Entry 9NE7 (electron microscopy, 3.53 A resolution); this record covers chains A and D of the 6 polymer chains in the assembly.

[Chain A]
Name: DNA polymerase epsilon catalytic subunit A
Source organism: Homo sapiens
Notes: EC 2.7.7.7, 3.1.11.-
UniProt: Q07864 (DPOE1_HUMAN); residue numbers follow UniProt; this construct covers 1-1200
Chain sequence (1200 residues; numbered 1 to 1200; the number before each row is that of its first residue):
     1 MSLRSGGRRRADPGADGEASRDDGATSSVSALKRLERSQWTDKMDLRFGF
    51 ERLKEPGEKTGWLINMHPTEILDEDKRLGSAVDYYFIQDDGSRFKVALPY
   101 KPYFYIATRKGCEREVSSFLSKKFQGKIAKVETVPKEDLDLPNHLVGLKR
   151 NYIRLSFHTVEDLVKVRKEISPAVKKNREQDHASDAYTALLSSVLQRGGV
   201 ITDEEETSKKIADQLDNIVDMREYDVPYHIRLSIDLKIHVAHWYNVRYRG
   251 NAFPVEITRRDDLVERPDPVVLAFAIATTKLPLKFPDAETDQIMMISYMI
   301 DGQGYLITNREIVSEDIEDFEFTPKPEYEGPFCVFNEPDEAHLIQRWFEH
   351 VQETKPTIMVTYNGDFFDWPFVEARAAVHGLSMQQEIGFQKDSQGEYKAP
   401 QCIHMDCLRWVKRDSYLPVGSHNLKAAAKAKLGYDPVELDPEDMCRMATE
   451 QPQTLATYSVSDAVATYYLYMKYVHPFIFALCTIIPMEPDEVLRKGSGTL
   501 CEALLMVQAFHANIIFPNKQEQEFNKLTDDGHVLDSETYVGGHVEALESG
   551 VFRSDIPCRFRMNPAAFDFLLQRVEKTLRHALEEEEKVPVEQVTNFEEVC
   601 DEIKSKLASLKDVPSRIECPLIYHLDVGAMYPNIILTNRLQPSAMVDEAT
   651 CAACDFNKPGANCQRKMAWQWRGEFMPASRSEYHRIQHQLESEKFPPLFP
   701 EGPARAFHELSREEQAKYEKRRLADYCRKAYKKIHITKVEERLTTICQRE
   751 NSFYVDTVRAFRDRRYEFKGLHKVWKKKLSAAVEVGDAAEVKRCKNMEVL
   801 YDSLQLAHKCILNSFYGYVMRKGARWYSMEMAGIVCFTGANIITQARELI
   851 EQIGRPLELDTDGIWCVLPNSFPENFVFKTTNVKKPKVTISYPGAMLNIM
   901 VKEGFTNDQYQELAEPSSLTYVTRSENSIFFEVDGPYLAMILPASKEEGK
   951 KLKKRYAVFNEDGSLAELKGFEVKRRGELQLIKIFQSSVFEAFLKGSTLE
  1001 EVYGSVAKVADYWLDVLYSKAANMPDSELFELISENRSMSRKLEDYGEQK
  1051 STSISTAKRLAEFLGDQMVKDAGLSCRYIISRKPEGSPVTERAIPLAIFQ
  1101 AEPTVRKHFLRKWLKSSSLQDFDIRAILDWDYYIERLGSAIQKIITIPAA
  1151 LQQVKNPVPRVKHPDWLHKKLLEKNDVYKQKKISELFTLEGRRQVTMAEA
Disordered / not traced: 1-28, 182-212, 1198-1200
Differences from the reference sequence: conflict Ala-275 (Asp in Q07864), Ala-277 (Glu in Q07864)
Bound ions: 4Fe-4S cluster Fe: Cys-651, Cys-654, Cys-663, Cys-747
Small-molecule neighbours: 4Fe-4S cluster (SF4): Leu-145, Cys-651, Cys-654, Phe-656, Asn-657, Cys-663, Gln-664, Thr-745, Cys-747, Arg-749
Swiss-Prot annotation at these positions:
  - modified residue: Ser-1184 (Phosphoserine)
  - natural variant: Ala-189 (A189T: Found in a colorectal sample), Arg-231 (R231H: Found in a colorectal sample), Pro-286 (P286H: Found in a colorectal sample; P286R: Found in a colorectal sample), Phe-367 (F367S: Found in a colorectal sample), Val-411 (V411L: In CRCS12; uncertain significance), Leu-424 (L424V: In CRCS12), Pro-436 (P436R: Found in a colorectal sample), Tyr-458 (Y458F: In CRCS12; uncertain significance), Ser-459 (S459F: Found in a colorectal sample), Arg-762 (R762W: Found in a colorectal sample), Lys-777 (K777N: Found in a colorectal sample), Ala-1007 (A1007P: In IMAGEI; uncertain significance), 1 further natural variant entry in UniProt
Reported in the primary citation:
  - binding site for the 33-nt DNA strand: Lys-733, Arg-975, Arg-976
  - binding site for the 47-nt DNA strand: Arg-975
  - disease-associated variants - P286K, P286R: decreased catalytic activity (citing earlier work)

[Chain D]
Name: Proliferating cell nuclear antigen
Source organism: Homo sapiens
UniProt: P12004 (PCNA_HUMAN); residues 1-261 here = UniProt positions 1-261
Chain sequence (261 residues; numbered 1 to 261; the number before each row is that of its first residue):
     1 MFEARLVQGSILKKVLEALKDLINEACWDISSSGVNLQSMDSSHVSLVQL
    51 TLRSEGFDTYRCDRNLAMGVNLTSMSKILKCAGNEDIITLRAEDNADTLA
   101 LVFEAPNQEKVSDYEMKLMDLDVEQLGIPEQEYSCVVKMPSGEFARICRD
   151 LSHIGDAVVISCAKDGVKFSASGELGNGNIKLSQTSNVDKEEEAVTIEMN
   201 EPVQLTFALRYLNFFTKATPLSSTVTLSMSADVPLVVEYKIADMGHLKYY
   251 LAPKIEDEEGS
Swiss-Prot annotation at these positions:
  - DNA-binding region: Arg-61 to Lys-80
  - modified residue: Lys-14 (N6-acetyllysine), Lys-77 (N6-acetyllysine), Lys-80 (N6-acetyllysine), Tyr-211 (Phosphotyrosine), Lys-248 (N6-acetyllysine)
  - cross-link (Glycyl lysine isopeptide (Lys-Gly)): Lys-164 (interchain with G-Cter in SUMO2), Lys-254 (interchain with G-Cter in SUMO2)
  - natural variant: Ser-228 (S228I: In ATLD2)
  - mutagenesis: Lys-13 (K13R: Inhibits acetylation, recruitment to DNA damage sites, inducible ubiquitination and protein degradation, DNA replication and repair synthesis efficiencies, but homotrimer formation, nuclear ...), Lys-14 (K14R: Inhibits acetylation, recruitment to DNA damage sites, inducible ubiquitination and protein degradation, DNA replication and repair synthesis efficiencies, but homotrimer formation, nuclear ...), Lys-20 (K20R: Inhibits acetylation, recruitment to DNA damage sites, inducible ubiquitination and protein degradation, DNA replication and repair synthesis efficiencies, but homotrimer formation, nuclear ...), Met-40 (M40A: Complete loss of interaction with UHRF2), Ser-43 to Val-45 (No effect on POLD3-binding. Impairs binding to ALKBH2), Lys-77 (K77A: Inhibits recruitment to DNA damage sites, but nuclear localization is similar as the wild-type; in association with A-80 ...), Lys-80 (K80A: Inhibits recruitment to DNA damage sites, but nuclear localization is similar as the wild-type; in association with A-77 ...), Gln-125 to Ile-128 (Strong decrease in POLD3-binding. Impairs binding to ALKBH2), Ile-128 (I128A: Complete loss of interaction with UHRF2), Lys-164 (K164R: Abolishes ubiquitination. No effect on interaction with SHPRH), Val-188 to Lys-190 (No effect on POLD3-binding. No effect on ALKBH2-binding), Tyr-211 (Y211F: Alters chromatin-associated PCNA stability and its function in DNA replication and repair), 3 further mutagenesis entries in UniProt

[How chain A and chain D interact]
Contacting residue pairs (41):
  His-1168(A) with Glu-174(D), salt bridge
  Asp-1176(A) with Glu-259(D)
  Val-1177(A) with Lys-254(D); Glu-259(D)
  Tyr-1178(A) with Lys-254(D); Glu-256(D), hydrogen bond; Asp-257(D), hydrogen bond (side chain-backbone)
  Lys-1179(A) with Lys-254(D)
  Gln-1180(A) with Val-45(D); Ala-208(D); Lys-254(D), hydrogen bond (backbone-side chain)
  Lys-1181(A) with Ala-252(D); Pro-253(D); Lys-254(D)
  Lys-1182(A) with His-44(D); Ala-252(D)
  Ile-1183(A) with His-44(D); Val-45(D); Leu-126(D), hydrophobic; Ala-252(D), hydrophobic
  Leu-1186(A) with Asp-232(D)
  Phe-1187(A) with Leu-126(D); Pro-129(D); Pro-234(D)
  Thr-1188(A) with Leu-126(D); Gly-127(D)
  Leu-1189(A) with Glu-124(D); Gln-125(D); Leu-126(D), hydrophobic
  Glu-1190(A) with Gly-127(D)
  Gly-1191(A) with Gln-125(D)
  Arg-1192(A) with Asp-122(D); Val-123(D), hydrogen bond (side chain-backbone); Glu-124(D), salt bridge; Gln-125(D)
  Arg-1193(A) with Gln-125(D), hydrogen bond (backbone-side chain)
  Gln-1194(A) with Asp-122(D)
  Val-1195(A) with Ala-67(D); Asp-120(D); Leu-121(D)
  Met-1197(A) with Asp-120(D)
Interface residues without a listed pair, chain A (21 interface residues in all): Thr-1196
Interface residues without a listed pair, chain D (29 interface residues in all): Met-40, Ser-46, Met-68, Gly-69, Met-119, Tyr-211, Ile-255

[Overview]
21 residues of chain A face 29 of chain D across their interface, with 5 hydrogen bonds and 2 salt bridges.
Among the polar pairs are His-1168(A)/Glu-174(D), Arg-1192(A)/Glu-124(D) and Tyr-1178(A)/Glu-256(D). The paper
reports a binding site for the 33-nt DNA strand at Lys-733(A), Arg-975(A) and Arg-976(A); P286K and P286R of
chain A reduce catalytic activity.
Chain A is DNA polymerase epsilon catalytic subunit A and chain D is Proliferating cell nuclear antigen, both
from Homo sapiens; the structure, Human polymerase epsilon bound to PCNA and DNA with an in-situ-generated
mismatch in the Pol-backtracking state, was determined by electron microscopy (same publication as 9NE6, 9NE8,
9NE9 and 9NEA).
